Entry 8QCB (electron microscopy, 2.80 A resolution); this record covers chains B and E of the 5 polymer chains in the assembly.

== Chain B ==
Name: Superkiller protein 3
Source organism: Saccharomyces cerevisiae
Reference sequence: P17883 (SKI3_YEAST); numbering as in UniProt (aligned over 1-1432)
Amino-acid sequence (1436 residues; row label = number of the first residue in the row; numbers below 1 keep their minus sign (Gly-3 is residue -3)):
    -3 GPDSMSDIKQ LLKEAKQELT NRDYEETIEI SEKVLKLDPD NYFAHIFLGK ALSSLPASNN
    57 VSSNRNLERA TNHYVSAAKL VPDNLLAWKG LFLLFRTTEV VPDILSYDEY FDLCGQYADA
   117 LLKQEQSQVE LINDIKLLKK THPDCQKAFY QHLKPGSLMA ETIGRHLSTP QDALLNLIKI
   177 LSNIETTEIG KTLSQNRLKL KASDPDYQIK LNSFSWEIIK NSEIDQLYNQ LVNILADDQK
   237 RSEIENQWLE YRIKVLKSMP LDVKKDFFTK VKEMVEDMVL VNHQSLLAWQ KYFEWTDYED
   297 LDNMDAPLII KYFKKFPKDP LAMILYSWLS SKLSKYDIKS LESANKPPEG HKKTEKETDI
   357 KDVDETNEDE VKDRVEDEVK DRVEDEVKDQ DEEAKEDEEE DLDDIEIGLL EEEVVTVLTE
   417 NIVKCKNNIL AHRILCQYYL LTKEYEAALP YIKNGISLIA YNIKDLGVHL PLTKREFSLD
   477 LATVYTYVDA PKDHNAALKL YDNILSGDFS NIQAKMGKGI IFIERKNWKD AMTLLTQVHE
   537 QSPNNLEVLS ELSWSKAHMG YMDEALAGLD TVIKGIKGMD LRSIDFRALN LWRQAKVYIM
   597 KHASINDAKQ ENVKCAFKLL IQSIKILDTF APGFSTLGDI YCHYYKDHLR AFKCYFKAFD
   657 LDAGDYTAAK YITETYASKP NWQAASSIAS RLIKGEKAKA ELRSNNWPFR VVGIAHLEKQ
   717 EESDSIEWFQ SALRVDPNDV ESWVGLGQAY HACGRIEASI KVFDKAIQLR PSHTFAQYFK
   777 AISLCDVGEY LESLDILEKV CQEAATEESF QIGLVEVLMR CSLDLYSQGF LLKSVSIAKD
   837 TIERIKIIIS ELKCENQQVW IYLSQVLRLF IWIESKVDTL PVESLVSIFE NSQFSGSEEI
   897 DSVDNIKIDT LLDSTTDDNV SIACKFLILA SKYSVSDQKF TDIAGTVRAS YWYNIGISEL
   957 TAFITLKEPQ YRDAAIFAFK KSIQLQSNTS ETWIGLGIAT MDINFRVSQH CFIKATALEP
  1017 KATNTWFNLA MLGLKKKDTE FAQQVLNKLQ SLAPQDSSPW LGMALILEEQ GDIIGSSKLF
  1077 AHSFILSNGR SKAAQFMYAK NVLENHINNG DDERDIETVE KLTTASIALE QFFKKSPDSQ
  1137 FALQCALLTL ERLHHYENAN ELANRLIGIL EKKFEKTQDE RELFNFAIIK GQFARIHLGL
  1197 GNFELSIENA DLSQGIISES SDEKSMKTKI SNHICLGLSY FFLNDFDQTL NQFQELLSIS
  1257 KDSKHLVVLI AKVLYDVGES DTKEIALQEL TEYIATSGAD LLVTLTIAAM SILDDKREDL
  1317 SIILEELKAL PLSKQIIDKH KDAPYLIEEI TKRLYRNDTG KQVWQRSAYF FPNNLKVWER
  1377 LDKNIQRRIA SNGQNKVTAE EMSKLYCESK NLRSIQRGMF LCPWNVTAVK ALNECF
Unresolved in the structure: -3 to 780, 932-939
Construct notes: expression tag (-3 to 0)

== Chain E ==
Name: Superkiller protein 7
Source organism: Saccharomyces cerevisiae
Reference sequence: Q08491 (SKI7_YEAST); numbering as in UniProt (aligned over 1-235)
Amino-acid sequence (250 residues; each row starts with the number of its first residue; numbers below 1 keep their minus sign (Gly-3 is residue -3)):
    -3 GPDSMSLLEQ LARKRIEKSK GLLSADQSHS TSKSASLLER LHKNRETKDN NAETKRKDLK
    57 TLLAKDKVKR SDFTPNQHSV SLSLKLSALK KSNSDLEKQG KSVTLDSKEN ELPTKRKSPD
   117 DKLNLEESWK AIKEMNHYCF LKNDPCINQT DDFAFTNFII KDKKNSLSTS IPLSSQNSSF
   177 LSLKKHNNEL LGIFVPCNLP KTTRKVAIEN FNRPSPDDII QSAQLNAFNE KLENLNIKSA
   237 GSWSHPQFEK
Unresolved in the structure: -3 to 0, 13-27, 38-75, 87-246
Construct notes: expression tag (-3 to 0, 236-246)
UniProt features mapped onto this chain:
  - modified residue (Phosphoserine): Ser88, Ser90

== How chain B and chain E interact ==
Residue-residue contacts - 43 pairs, chain B then chain E:
  Val873(B) - Leu78(E)
  Asp874(B) - Leu78(E)
  Val878(B) - Leu78(E)  hydrophobic
  Val878(B) - Lys81(E)
  Val878(B) - Leu82(E)  hydrophobic
  Glu879(B) - Lys81(E)
  Glu879(B) - Leu85(E)
  Val882(B) - Leu85(E)  hydrophobic
  Asp913(B) - Val76(E)  hydrogen bond (backbone-backbone)
  Asp913(B) - Ser79(E)  hydrogen bond (backbone-side chain)
  Asn915(B) - Val76(E)  hydrogen bond (side chain-backbone)
  Asn915(B) - Ser77(E)
  Asn915(B) - Leu78(E)
  Ile918(B) - Ser79(E)
  Ile918(B) - Leu82(E)  hydrophobic
  Leu1166(B) - Leu4(E)
  Glu1167(B) - Ser2(E)
  Glu1167(B) - Leu4(E)
  Phe1170(B) - Leu3(E)  hydrophobic
  Phe1170(B) - Leu4(E)  hydrophobic
  Phe1170(B) - Leu7(E)  hydrophobic
  Glu1176(B) - Arg11(E)  salt bridge
  Leu1179(B) - Leu4(E)  hydrophobic
  Leu1179(B) - Arg11(E)
  Phe1182(B) - Leu4(E)  hydrophobic
  Glu1204(B) - Arg9(E)  salt bridge
  Gly1211(B) - Ile12(E)
  Ile1212(B) - Ala8(E)  hydrophobic
  Ile1212(B) - Ile12(E)
  Asn1247(B) - Leu37(E)
  Glu1251(B) - Ala31(E)
  Glu1251(B) - Leu34(E)
  Ser1254(B) - Ser30(E)
  Ile1255(B) - Ser28(E)
  Ile1255(B) - Ala31(E)  hydrophobic
  Leu1270(B) - Leu34(E)  hydrophobic
  Asp1277(B) - Leu37(E)
  Ile1281(B) - Leu33(E)
  Ile1281(B) - Leu34(E)  hydrophobic
  Ile1281(B) - Leu37(E)  hydrophobic
  Gln1284(B) - Leu33(E)
  Glu1285(B) - Ser30(E)
  Glu1285(B) - Leu33(E)
Also at the interface, not in a pair above, chain B (33 interface residues in all): Leu876, Leu907, Ser910, Glu1178, Leu1208, Gln1250, Asp1258
Also at the interface, not in a pair above, chain E (23 interface residues in all): Glu5, Ser83

== Overview ==
33 residues of chain B face 23 of chain E across their interface; the contacts include 3 hydrogen bonds and 2
salt bridges. Polar pairs include Glu1176(B)-Arg11(E), Glu1204(B)-Arg9(E) and Asp913(B)-Ser79(E).
Here chain B is Superkiller protein 3 and chain E is Superkiller protein 7, both from Saccharomyces
cerevisiae. Entry 8QCB (CryoEM structure of a S. Cerevisiae Ski2387 complex in the open state) was determined
by electron microscopy, deposited together with 8QCF, 8Q9T and 8QCA.
